Entry 6C6L (electron microscopy, 3.50 A resolution); this record covers chains A and O of the 15 polymer chains in the assembly.

# Chain A
Molecule: V-type proton ATPase subunit a, vacuolar isoform
Source organism: Saccharomyces cerevisiae (strain ATCC 204508 / S288c)
Notes: engineered mutation(s): C-terminal calmodulin binding peptide
Reference sequence: P32563 (VPH1_YEAST); residues 1-840 here = UniProt positions 1-840
Sequence (840 residues; each row starts with the number of its first residue):
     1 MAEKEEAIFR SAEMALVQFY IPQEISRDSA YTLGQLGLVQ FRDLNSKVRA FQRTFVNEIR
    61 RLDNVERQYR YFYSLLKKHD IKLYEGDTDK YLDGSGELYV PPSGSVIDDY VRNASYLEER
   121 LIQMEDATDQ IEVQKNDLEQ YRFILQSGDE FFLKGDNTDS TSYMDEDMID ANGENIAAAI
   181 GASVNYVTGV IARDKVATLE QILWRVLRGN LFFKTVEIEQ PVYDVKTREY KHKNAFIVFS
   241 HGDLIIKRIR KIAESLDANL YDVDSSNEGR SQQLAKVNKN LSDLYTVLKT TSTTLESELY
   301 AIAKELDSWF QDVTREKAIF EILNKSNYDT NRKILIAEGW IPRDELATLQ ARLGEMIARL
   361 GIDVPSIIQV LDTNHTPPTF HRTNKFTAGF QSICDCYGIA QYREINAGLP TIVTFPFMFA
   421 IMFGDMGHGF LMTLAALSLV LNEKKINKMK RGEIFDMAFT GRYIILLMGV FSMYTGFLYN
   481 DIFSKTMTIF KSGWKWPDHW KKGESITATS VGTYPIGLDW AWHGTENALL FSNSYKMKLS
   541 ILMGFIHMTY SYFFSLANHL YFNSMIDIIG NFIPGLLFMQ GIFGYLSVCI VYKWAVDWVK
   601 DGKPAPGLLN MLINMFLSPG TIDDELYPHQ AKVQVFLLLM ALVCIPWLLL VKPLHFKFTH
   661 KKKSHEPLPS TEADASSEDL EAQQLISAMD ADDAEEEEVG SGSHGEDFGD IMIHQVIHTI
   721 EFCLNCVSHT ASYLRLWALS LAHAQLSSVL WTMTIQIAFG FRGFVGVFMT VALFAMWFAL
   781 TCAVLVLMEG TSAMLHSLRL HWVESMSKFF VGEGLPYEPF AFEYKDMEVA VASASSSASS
Not modelled in the structure: 1-2, 153-183, 657-705, 829-840
UniProt features mapped onto this chain:
  - modified residue: Ala2 (N-acetylalanine)
  - mutagenesis: Asp425 (D425N: Reduces assembly of V-ATPase complexes and reduces ATPase activity of the assembled complexes), Lys538 (K538A: Reduces assembly of V-ATPase complexes), Lys593 (K593A: Reduces ATPase activity), Gln634 (Q634L: Reduces subunit stability), His729 (H729R: Reduces ATPase activity), Arg735 (R735L: Reduces subunit stability), Leu739 (L739S: Reduces ATPase activity), His743 (H743A/E/Y: Reduces ATPase activity), Leu746 (L746S: Reduces ATPase activity), Leu780 (L780S: Reduces assembly of V-ATPase complexes), Glu789 (E789A/D/H/Q: Abolishes ATPase activity and proton transport, but does not affect complex assembly), Leu800 (L800S: Reduces assembly of V-ATPase complexes), 4 further mutagenesis entries in UniProt
From the paper describing this entry:
  - contacts within the chain: Thr414-His801, Glu443-Arg462 (salt bridge), Lys536-Ser740 (hydrogen bond)
  - catalytic residues: Asp425, Asp481, Glu721, His743, Glu789 (proposed by the authors, not directly observed)
  - mutagenesis - S792A, H796F: decreased catalytic activity (citing earlier work)

# Chain O
Molecule: V-type proton ATPase subunit f
Source organism: Saccharomyces cerevisiae (strain ATCC 204508 / S288c)
Reference sequence: P0C5R9 (YP17B_YEAST); numbering as in UniProt (aligned over 1-85)
Sequence (85 residues; row label = number of the first residue in the row):
     1 MRPVVSTGKA WCCTVLSAFG VVILSVIAHL FNTNHESFVG SINDPEDGPA VAHTVYLAAL
    61 VYLVFFVFCG FQVYLARRKP SIELR
Not modelled in the structure: 1, 78-85

# How chain A and chain O interact
Contacting residue pairs (24):
  Leu431(A) - Phe19(O)  hydrophobic
  Leu434(A) - Phe19(O)  hydrophobic
  Lys485(A) - Phe38(O)
  Thr488(A) - Ser37(O)
  Lys491(A) - Glu36(O)  salt bridge
  Trp751(A) - Phe38(O)  hydrophobic
  Gln756(A) - Asp44(O)
  Phe759(A) - Phe31(O)  hydrophobic
  Phe759(A) - Phe38(O)  hydrophobic
  Phe759(A) - Pro45(O)  hydrophobic
  Phe761(A) - Val51(O)  hydrophobic
  Phe761(A) - Thr54(O)
  Val767(A) - Thr54(O)
  Thr770(A) - Ala58(O)
  Thr770(A) - Tyr62(O)
  Val771(A) - Val61(O)  hydrophobic
  Val771(A) - Tyr62(O)  hydrogen bond (backbone-side chain)
  Phe774(A) - Leu16(O)
  Phe774(A) - Gly20(O)
  Phe774(A) - Ile23(O)  hydrophobic
  Phe774(A) - Tyr62(O)
  Trp777(A) - Ile23(O)  hydrophobic
  Phe778(A) - Leu16(O)  hydrophobic
  Phe778(A) - Phe19(O)  hydrophobic
Other interface residues (no listed pair), chain A (18 interface residues in all): Phe430, Arg762, Ala775
Other interface residues (no listed pair), chain O (17 interface residues in all): His35, Leu57

# Overview
Chain A and chain O form an interface of 18 and 17 residues respectively; the contacts include 1 hydrogen bond
and 1 salt bridge. Polar contacts include Lys491(A)-Glu36(O) and Val771(A)-Tyr62(O). The paper reports
catalytic residues Asp425(A), Asp481(A) and Glu721(A) among others; S792A and H796F of chain A reduce
catalytic activity.
Here chain A is V-type proton ATPase subunit a, vacuolar isoform and chain O is V-type proton ATPase subunit
f, both from Saccharomyces cerevisiae (strain ATCC 204508 / S288c). Entry 6C6L (Yeast Vacuolar ATPase Vo in
lipid nanodisc) was determined by electron microscopy.
